PDB entry 6JCL | X-ray diffraction, 1.64 A resolution | chains A and B

# Chain A (and B)
Name: Probable O-methyltransferase
Source organism: Mycobacterium tuberculosis (strain ATCC 25618 / H37Rv)
Notes: chain B of this document is another copy of the same molecule, construct and numbering; everything in this record applies to it too
UniProt: O07431 (O07431_MYCTU); numbering as in UniProt (aligned over 1-220)
Amino-acid sequence (235 residues; numbered 1 to 235; the number before each row is that of its first residue):
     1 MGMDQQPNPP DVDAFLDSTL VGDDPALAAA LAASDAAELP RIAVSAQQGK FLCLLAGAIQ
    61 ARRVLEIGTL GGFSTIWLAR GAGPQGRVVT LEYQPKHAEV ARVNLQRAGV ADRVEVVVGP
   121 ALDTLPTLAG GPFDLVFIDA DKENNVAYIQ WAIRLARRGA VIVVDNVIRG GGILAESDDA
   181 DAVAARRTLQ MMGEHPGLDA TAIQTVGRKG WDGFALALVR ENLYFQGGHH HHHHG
Not modelled in the structure: 1-4, 223-235 (chain B: 1-5, 223-235)
Sequence notes: expression tag (221-235)
Bound ions: Sr2+ site 1: Asp139, Asp165, Asn166 (shared with 1 residue of chain C); Sr2+ site 2: Asp178 (shared with 3 residues of chain C); Sr2+ site 3: Asp179, Asp181 (shared with 2 residues of chain C)
Small-molecule neighbours: S-adenosylhomocysteine (SAH): Ile42, Ala43, Val44, Glu66, Gly68, Thr69, Leu70, Phe73, Ser74, Leu91, Glu92, Tyr93, Gln94, His97, Gly119, Pro120, Ala121, Phe137, Asp139, Ala140, Asp141, Tyr148
What the authors report for this chain:
  - Sr2+ coordination: Asp139, Asp165, Asn166, Asp178
  - binding site for S-adenosylhomocysteine: Val44, Gly68, Ser74, Glu92, Tyr93, His97, Ala121, Asp139, Asp141
  - mutagenesis - K142A: decreased catalytic activity
  - catalytic residues: Lys142

# Chain A / chain B interface
Pairs across the interface - 91 pairs, chain A then chain B:
  Pro7(A) - Gly171(B)
  Pro7(A) - Leu174(B)  hydrophobic
  Pro7(A) - Ala175(B)  hydrophobic
  Pro7(A) - Trp211(B)
  Asn8(A) - Trp211(B)
  Pro9(A) - Gln204(B)  hydrogen bond (backbone-side chain)
  Pro9(A) - Trp211(B)
  Asp11(A) - Leu174(B)
  Val12(A) - Ile168(B)  hydrophobic
  Val12(A) - Leu174(B)
  Val12(A) - Gln204(B)
  Val12(A) - Trp211(B)  hydrophobic
  Asp13(A) - Gln204(B)  hydrogen bond
  Phe15(A) - Leu174(B)  hydrophobic
  Phe15(A) - Arg186(B)
  Leu16(A) - Leu189(B)  hydrophobic
  Leu16(A) - Ala202(B)
  Thr19(A) - Leu189(B)
  Thr19(A) - Gln190(B)
  Thr19(A) - Gly193(B)
  Leu20(A) - Leu189(B)
  Leu20(A) - Gly193(B)
  Leu20(A) - Ala200(B)
  Leu20(A) - Thr201(B)
  Leu20(A) - Ala202(B)
  Gln47(A) - Thr201(B)  hydrogen bond (backbone-side chain)
  Gln47(A) - Ala202(B)  hydrogen bond (side chain-backbone)
  Gln47(A) - Ile203(B)
  Lys50(A) - Asp199(B)  salt bridge
  Lys50(A) - Ala200(B)  hydrogen bond (side chain-backbone)
  Lys50(A) - Thr201(B)
  Phe51(A) - Thr201(B)
  Leu54(A) - Asp199(B)
  Leu54(A) - Ala200(B)
  Leu54(A) - Thr201(B)
  Leu54(A) - Leu216(B)
  Leu54(A) - Leu218(B)
  Gly57(A) - Leu218(B)
  Ala58(A) - Ile59(B)
  Ala58(A) - Val161(B)  hydrophobic
  Ala58(A) - Leu218(B)  hydrophobic
  Ile59(A) - Ala58(B)
  Val161(A) - Ala58(B)  hydrophobic
  Ile168(A) - Val12(B)  hydrophobic
  Gly171(A) - Pro7(B)
  Gly171(A) - Val12(B)
  Leu174(A) - Asp11(B)
  Leu174(A) - Val12(B)  hydrophobic
  Arg186(A) - Phe15(B)
  Leu189(A) - Leu16(B)  hydrophobic
  Leu189(A) - Thr19(B)
  Leu189(A) - Leu20(B)
  Gln190(A) - Thr19(B)
  Gly193(A) - Thr19(B)
  Gly193(A) - Leu20(B)
  Asp199(A) - Lys50(B)  salt bridge
  Asp199(A) - Leu54(B)
  Ala200(A) - Leu20(B)
  Ala200(A) - Lys50(B)  hydrogen bond (backbone-side chain)
  Ala200(A) - Leu54(B)
  Thr201(A) - Leu20(B)
  Thr201(A) - Gln47(B)  hydrogen bond (side chain-backbone)
  Thr201(A) - Lys50(B)
  Thr201(A) - Phe51(B)
  Thr201(A) - Leu54(B)
  Ala202(A) - Leu16(B)
  Ala202(A) - Leu20(B)
  Ala202(A) - Gln47(B)  hydrogen bond (backbone-side chain)
  Ile203(A) - Gln47(B)
  Ile203(A) - Thr205(B)
  Gln204(A) - Pro9(B)  hydrogen bond (side chain-backbone)
  Gln204(A) - Val12(B)
  Gln204(A) - Asp13(B)  hydrogen bond
  Gln204(A) - Thr205(B)
  Gln204(A) - Val206(B)  hydrogen bond (backbone-backbone)
  Gln204(A) - Gly207(B)
  Thr205(A) - Ile203(B)
  Thr205(A) - Gln204(B)
  Val206(A) - Gln204(B)  hydrogen bond (backbone-backbone)
  Val206(A) - Val206(B)  hydrophobic
  Val206(A) - Trp211(B)
  Gly207(A) - Gln204(B)
  Trp211(A) - Pro7(B)
  Trp211(A) - Asn8(B)
  Trp211(A) - Pro9(B)
  Trp211(A) - Val12(B)  hydrophobic
  Trp211(A) - Val206(B)
  Leu216(A) - Leu54(B)
  Leu218(A) - Leu54(B)
  Leu218(A) - Gly57(B)
  Leu218(A) - Ala58(B)  hydrophobic
Other interface residues (no listed pair), chain A (42 interface residues in all): Gln48, Ile173, Met192, Phe214, Ala217
Other interface residues (no listed pair), chain B (43 interface residues in all): Gln48, Ile173, Met192, Phe214, Ala217

# Summary
Chain A and chain B form an interface of 42 and 43 residues respectively, with 12 hydrogen bonds and 2 salt
bridges. Polar pairs include Lys50(A)-Asp199(B), Pro9(A)-Gln204(B) and Asp13(A)-Gln204(B). Ligands of chain A:
S-adenosylhomocysteine. Asp139(A), Asp165(A) and Asn166(A) form the Sr2+ site 1. The paper reports the
catalytic residue Lys142(A); K142A of chain A reduces catalytic activity.
Chain A and chain B are both Probable O-methyltransferase (Mycobacterium tuberculosis (strain ATCC 25618 /
H37Rv)); the structure, Crystal structure of cofactor-bound Rv0187 from MTB, was determined by X-ray
diffraction together with 6JCM from the same study.
